PDB entry 1Q0G | X-ray diffraction, 1.60 A resolution | chains B and C of the 6 polymer chains in the assembly

== Chain B (and C) ==
Molecule: Superoxide dismutase [Ni]
Organism: Streptomyces seoulensis
Notes: EC 1.15.1.1; chain C of this document is another copy of the same molecule, construct and numbering; everything in this record applies to it too
UniProtKB: P80734 (SODN_STRSO); residues 1-117 here correspond to UniProt positions 15-131 (UniProt number = residue number + 14)
Sequence (117 residues; row label = number of the first residue in the row):
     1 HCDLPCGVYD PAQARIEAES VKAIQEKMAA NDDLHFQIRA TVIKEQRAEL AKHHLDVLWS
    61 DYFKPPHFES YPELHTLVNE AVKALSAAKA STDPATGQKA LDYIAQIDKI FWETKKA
Ion coordination: Ni2+: H1, C2, C6
UniProt features mapped onto this chain:
  - binding site (Ni(2+)): H1, C2, C6
From the paper describing this entry:
  - self-association interface (contacts with another copy of this molecule); pairs are residue here / residue on that copy: E17-H1 (hydrogen bond), R39-D3 (hydrogen bond), R47-H1 (hydrogen bond)
  - catalytic residues: Y9, K64 (proposed by the authors, not directly observed)
  - mutagenesis - H1A, H1C, H1D, H1K, H1N, H1Q, H1R, H1W, H1Y, Y9A, Y9K, Y9Q, E17A, R39A: abolished catalytic activity
  - mutagenesis - D3A, Y9F, Y9W, R47A: decreased catalytic activity

== Chain B / chain C interface ==
Residue-residue contacts - 36 pairs, chain B then chain C:
  D3(B) with K52(C), salt bridge; S86(C), hydrogen bond; K89(C), salt bridge
  E49(B) with H53(C)
  K52(B) with D3(C), salt bridge; D61(C), salt bridge
  H53(B) with E49(C)
  D56(B) with D56(C); W59(C)
  W59(B) with D56(C); W59(C); H75(C); V78(C), hydrophobic; N79(C), hydrogen bond (backbone-side chain); K83(C)
  S60(B) with N79(C); V82(C); K83(C), hydrogen bond (backbone-side chain)
  D61(B) with K52(C), salt bridge; S86(C)
  F63(B) with K83(C), hydrogen bond (backbone-side chain)
  F68(B) with N79(C)
  H75(B) with W59(C); H75(C)
  V78(B) with W59(C), hydrophobic
  N79(B) with W59(C), hydrogen bond (side chain-backbone); S60(C); F68(C)
  V82(B) with S60(C)
  K83(B) with W59(C); S60(C), hydrogen bond (side chain-backbone); F63(C), hydrogen bond (side chain-backbone); P65(C)
  S86(B) with D3(C), hydrogen bond; D61(C)
  K89(B) with D3(C), salt bridge
Other interface residues (no listed pair), chain B (21 interface residues in all): E45, K64, P65, T76
Other interface residues (no listed pair), chain C (21 interface residues in all): E45, K64, T76

== Summary ==
Chain B and chain C each contribute 21 residues to their interface; the contacts include 8 hydrogen bonds and
6 salt bridges. Polar pairs include D3(B)-K52(C), D3(B)-K89(C) and K52(B)-D61(C). From the paper: catalytic
residues Y9(B) and K64(B); H1A, H1C and H1D of chain B, among others, abolish catalytic activity; 18
substitutions were tested in all.
Both chains are Superoxide dismutase [Ni] (Streptomyces seoulensis). Entry 1Q0G (Crystal structure of
Ni-containing superoxide dismutase with Ni-ligation corresponding to the state after full x-ray-induced
reduction) was determined by X-ray diffraction, deposited together with 1Q0D, 1Q0F, 1Q0K and 1Q0M.
